Entry 7MTZ (electron microscopy, 2.43 A resolution); this record covers chains A and B of the 60 polymer chains in the assembly.

Chain A (and B):
Name: Capsid protein VP1
From: Adeno-associated virus 9
Notes: chain B of this document is another copy of the same molecule, construct and numbering; everything in this record applies to it too
Reference sequence: Q6JC40 (Q6JC40_9VIRU); numbering as in UniProt (aligned over 219-736)
Sequence (518 residues; each row starts with the number of its first residue):
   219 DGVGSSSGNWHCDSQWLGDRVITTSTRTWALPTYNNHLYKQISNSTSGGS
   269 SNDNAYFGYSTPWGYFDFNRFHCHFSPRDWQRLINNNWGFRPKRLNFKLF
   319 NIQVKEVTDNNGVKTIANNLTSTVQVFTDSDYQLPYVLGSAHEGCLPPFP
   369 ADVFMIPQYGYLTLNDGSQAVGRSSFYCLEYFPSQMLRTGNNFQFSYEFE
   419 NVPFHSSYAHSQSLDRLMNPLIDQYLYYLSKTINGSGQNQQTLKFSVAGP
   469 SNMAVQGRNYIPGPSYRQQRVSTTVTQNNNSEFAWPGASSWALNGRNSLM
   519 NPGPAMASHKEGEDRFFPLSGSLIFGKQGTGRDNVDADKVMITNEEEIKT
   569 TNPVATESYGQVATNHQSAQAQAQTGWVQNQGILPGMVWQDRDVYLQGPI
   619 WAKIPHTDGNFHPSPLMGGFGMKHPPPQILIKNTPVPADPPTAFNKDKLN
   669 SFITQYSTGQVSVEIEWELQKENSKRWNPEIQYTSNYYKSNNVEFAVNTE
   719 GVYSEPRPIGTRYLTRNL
Ligand contacts: beta-D-galactopyranose (GAL): N470, A472, V473
From the paper describing this entry:
  - binding site for beta-D-galactopyranose: N470, W503
  - conformationally variable residues (order/disorder transition): S263 to S269

Interface between chain A and chain B:
Pairs across the interface - 116 pairs, chain A then chain B:
  D219(A) - S223(B)  hydrogen bond (backbone-side chain)
  V221(A) - G222(B)
  L256(A) - E718(B)
  Y257(A) - F367(B)  hydrophobic
  Y257(A) - A369(B)  hydrophobic
  Y257(A) - V715(B)
  Y257(A) - G719(B)
  K258(A) - V715(B)
  K258(A) - N716(B)
  Q259(A) - N709(B)  hydrogen bond (side chain-backbone)
  Q259(A) - N710(B)  hydrogen bond
  Q259(A) - V715(B)
  Q259(A) - N716(B)  hydrogen bond (backbone-backbone)
  Q259(A) - T717(B)  hydrogen bond (backbone-side chain)
  T264(A) - T717(B)
  F275(A) - N709(B)
  F275(A) - V711(B)  hydrophobic
  Y277(A) - V711(B)
  Y277(A) - A714(B)
  Y277(A) - V715(B)  hydrophobic
  E324(A) - I334(B)
  N337(A) - K323(B)
  N337(A) - N336(B)  hydrogen bond
  L338(A) - V221(B)
  T339(A) - V221(B)
  T339(A) - Q321(B)  hydrogen bond (backbone-side chain)
  T339(A) - N336(B)  hydrogen bond
  T339(A) - L338(B)
  T339(A) - T407(B)
  S340(A) - Q321(B)
  Q343(A) - W228(B)
  D384(A) - K707(B)
  Q387(A) - K707(B)
  Q387(A) - S708(B)
  Q387(A) - N709(B)  hydrogen bond
  A388(A) - K707(B)
  A388(A) - S708(B)  hydrogen bond (backbone-backbone)
  A388(A) - V711(B)  hydrophobic
  V389(A) - Y705(B)
  G390(A) - N704(B)
  G390(A) - Y705(B)  hydrogen bond (backbone-backbone)
  R391(A) - Y705(B)
  F394(A) - F367(B)  hydrophobic
  F394(A) - A714(B)  hydrophobic
  F394(A) - V715(B)  hydrophobic
  C396(A) - F367(B)  hydrophobic
  C396(A) - P368(B)
  E398(A) - W228(B)  hydrogen bond (backbone-side chain)
  E398(A) - C230(B)
  E398(A) - P368(B)
  E398(A) - A369(B)
  Y399(A) - C230(B)
  Y399(A) - D231(B)
  Y399(A) - S232(B)  hydrogen bond
  Y399(A) - S294(B)
  Y399(A) - D297(B)  hydrogen bond
  F400(A) - W228(B)
  P401(A) - W228(B)
  P401(A) - H229(B)
  S402(A) - N227(B)
  S402(A) - W228(B)  hydrogen bond (backbone-backbone)
  Q403(A) - N227(B)
  M404(A) - S224(B)  hydrogen bond (backbone-side chain)
  M404(A) - G226(B)
  M404(A) - N227(B)  hydrogen bond (backbone-side chain)
  M404(A) - W228(B)  hydrophobic
  M404(A) - F318(B)  hydrophobic
  M404(A) - N319(B)  hydrogen bond
  M404(A) - Q678(B)
  R406(A) - V221(B)  hydrogen bond (side chain-backbone)
  R406(A) - G222(B)
  R406(A) - S223(B)
  R406(A) - S224(B)
  R406(A) - N319(B)
  R406(A) - I320(B)  hydrogen bond (side chain-backbone)
  R406(A) - T407(B)
  T407(A) - G222(B)
  N409(A) - G222(B)
  N409(A) - S223(B)
  N409(A) - S224(B)  hydrogen bond (side chain-backbone)
  P653(A) - T246(B)
  P653(A) - V371(B)  hydrophobic
  V654(A) - Q321(B)
  V654(A) - K323(B)
  P655(A) - V371(B)  hydrophobic
  P655(A) - Y674(B)  hydrogen bond (backbone-side chain)
  P655(A) - T676(B)
  A656(A) - Y674(B)
  D657(A) - V325(B)
  D657(A) - K332(B)  salt bridge
  D657(A) - I334(B)
  D657(A) - Y674(B)
  P658(A) - P250(B)  hydrophobic
  P658(A) - M373(B)  hydrophobic
  P658(A) - Y674(B)
  P659(A) - P250(B)
  P659(A) - M373(B)
  T660(A) - T251(B)
  T660(A) - Y252(B)
  A661(A) - M373(B)
  F662(A) - Y252(B)
  F662(A) - G362(B)
  F662(A) - M373(B)
  F662(A) - I374(B)
  F662(A) - P375(B)  hydrophobic
  N663(A) - M373(B)  hydrogen bond (backbone-side chain)
  K664(A) - E361(B)
  K666(A) - D370(B)  salt bridge
  K666(A) - V371(B)
  K666(A) - G719(B)  hydrogen bond (side chain-backbone)
  L667(A) - A248(B)  hydrophobic
  L667(A) - V371(B)  hydrogen bond (backbone-backbone)
  F670(A) - V371(B)  hydrophobic
  I671(A) - K323(B)
  I671(A) - I334(B)  hydrophobic
  I671(A) - Y674(B)
Also at the interface, not in a pair above, chain A (54 interface residues in all): N328, T341, S392, L405, G408
Also at the interface, not in a pair above, chain B (65 interface residues in all): G220, L249, V331, F372, Q376, G408, S703, Y706, F713, V720

Summary:
The interface between chain A and chain B involves 54 residues on one side and 65 on the other; the contacts
include 25 hydrogen bonds and 2 salt bridges. Among the polar pairs are D657(A)-K332(B), K666(A)-D370(B) and
D219(A)-S223(B). From the paper: a binding site for beta-D-galactopyranose at N470(A) and W503(A);
conformational variability at S263(A).
Chain A and chain B are both Capsid protein VP1 (Adeno-associated virus 9); the structure, Structure of the
adeno-associated virus 9 capsid at pH pH 7.4 in complex with terminal galactose, was determined by electron
microscopy, deposited together with 7MTG, 7MTP, 7MTW, 7MUA and 7MT0.
